PDB entry 1C9L | X-ray diffraction, 2.90 A resolution | chains A and C of the 4 polymer chains in the assembly

== Chain A ==
Name: Clathrin
Organism: Rattus norvegicus
Notes: fragment: n-terminal domain
UniProtKB: P11442 (CLH_RAT); residue numbers follow UniProt; this construct covers 3-359
Amino-acid sequence (357 residues; each row starts with the number of its first residue):
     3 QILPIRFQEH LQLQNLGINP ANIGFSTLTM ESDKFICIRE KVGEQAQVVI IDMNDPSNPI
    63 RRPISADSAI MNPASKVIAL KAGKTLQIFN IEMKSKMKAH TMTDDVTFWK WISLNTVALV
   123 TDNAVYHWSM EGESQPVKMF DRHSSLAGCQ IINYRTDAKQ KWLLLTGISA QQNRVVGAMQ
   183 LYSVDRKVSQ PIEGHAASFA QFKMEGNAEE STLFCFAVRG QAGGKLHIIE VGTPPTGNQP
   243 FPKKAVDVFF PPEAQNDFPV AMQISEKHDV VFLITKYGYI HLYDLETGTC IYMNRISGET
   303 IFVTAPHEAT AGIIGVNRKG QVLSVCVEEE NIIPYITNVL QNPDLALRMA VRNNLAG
UniProt features mapped onto this chain:
  - region: Ala-68 to Asp-107 (WD40-like repeat 2), Thr-302 to Glu-330 (WD40-like repeat 7)
  - modified residue: Ser-67 (Phosphoserine), Thr-105 (Phosphothreonine), Tyr-184 (Phosphotyrosine)

== Chain C ==
Name: B-adaptin 3
Notes: fragment: clathrin-box peptide
Amino-acid sequence (8 residues; numbered 370 to 377; the number before each row is that of its first residue):
   370 DTNLIEFE

== Chain A / chain C interface ==
Contacting residue pairs (22; chain A residue first):
  Arg-64(A) / Glu-377(C)  salt bridge
  Pro-65(A) / Ile-374(C)
  Pro-65(A) / Glu-375(C)  hydrogen bond (backbone-backbone)
  Ile-66(A) / Leu-373(C)
  Ile-66(A) / Ile-374(C)  hydrophobic
  Ser-67(A) / Leu-373(C)  hydrogen bond (backbone-backbone)
  Leu-82(A) / Leu-373(C)
  Leu-82(A) / Ile-374(C)  hydrophobic
  Lys-83(A) / Leu-373(C)
  Ala-84(A) / Leu-373(C)  hydrophobic
  Thr-87(A) / Leu-373(C)
  Gln-89(A) / Thr-371(C)  hydrogen bond (side chain-backbone)
  Gln-89(A) / Asn-372(C)
  Gln-89(A) / Leu-373(C)  hydrogen bond (side chain-backbone)
  Phe-91(A) / Asn-372(C)
  Phe-91(A) / Ile-374(C)  hydrophobic
  Phe-91(A) / Phe-376(C)  hydrophobic
  Ile-93(A) / Phe-376(C)  hydrophobic
  Lys-96(A) / Phe-376(C)
  Lys-96(A) / Glu-377(C)  hydrogen bond (side chain-backbone)
  Lys-98(A) / Asp-370(C)
  Lys-98(A) / Asn-372(C)  hydrogen bond
Other interface residues (no listed pair), chain A (16 interface residues in all): Gln-47, Val-50, Ala-68
The authors on this interface:
  - pairs named by the authors: Arg-64(A)/Glu-377(C), Lys-96(A)/Glu-377(C)
  - interface residues, chain A: Gln-89(A)
  - interface residues, chain C: Leu-373(C)

== In short ==
16 residues of chain A face 8 of chain C across their interface; the contacts include 6 hydrogen bonds and 1
salt bridge. Polar contacts include Arg-64(A)/Glu-377(C), Gln-89(A)/Thr-371(C) and Gln-89(A)/Leu-373(C). The
authors report contacts between Arg-64(A) and Glu-377(C) and Lys-96(A) and Glu-377(C). From the paper:
interface residues Gln-89(A) and Leu-373(C).
Chain A is Clathrin (Rattus norvegicus) and chain C is B-adaptin 3; the structure, Peptide-in-groove
interactions link target proteins to the B-propeller of clathrin, was determined by X-ray diffraction together
with 1C9I from the same study.
